Entry 5MX5 (X-ray diffraction, 2.90 A resolution); this record covers chains F and G of the 7 polymer chains in the assembly.

Chain F:
Name: Proteasome activator complex subunit 2
Source organism: Mus musculus
UniProt: P97372 (PSME2_MOUSE); the construct lacks a stretch of the UniProt sequence and is renumbered around it, so the offset changes along the chain: 1-3 = UniProt 1-3; 4-69 = UniProt 7-72; 83-249 = UniProt 73-239
Amino-acid sequence (239 residues; each row starts with the number of its first residue; note: 13 numbers in that range are skipped by the numbering (no residue carries them; nothing is unmodelled there); a row labelled like 3A-3C holds insertion residues (3A, then the next letters in order)):
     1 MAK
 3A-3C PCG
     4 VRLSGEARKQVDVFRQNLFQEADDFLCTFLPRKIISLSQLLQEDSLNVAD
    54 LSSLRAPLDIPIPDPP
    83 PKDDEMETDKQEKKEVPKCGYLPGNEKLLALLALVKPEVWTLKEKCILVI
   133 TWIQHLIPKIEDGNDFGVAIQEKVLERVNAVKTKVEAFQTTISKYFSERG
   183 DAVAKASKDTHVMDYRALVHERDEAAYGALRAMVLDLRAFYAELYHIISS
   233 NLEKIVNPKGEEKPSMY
Disordered / not traced: 1-2, 83-98, 245-249
Swiss-Prot annotation at these positions:
  - modified residue: Ala-2 (N-acetylalanine), Ser-7 (Phosphoserine)

Chain G:
Name: Proteasome activator complex subunit 1
Source organism: Mus musculus
UniProt: P97371 (PSME1_MOUSE); residues 1-249 here = UniProt positions 1-249
Amino-acid sequence (249 residues; row label = number of the first residue in the row):
     1 MATLRVHPEAQAKVDVFREDLCSKTENLLGSYFPKKISELDAFLKEPALN
    51 EANLSNLKAPLDIPVPDPVKEKEKEERKKQQEKEEKEEKKKGDEDDKGPP
   101 CGPVNCNEKIVVLLQRLKPEIKDVTEQLNLVTTWLQLQIPRIEDGNNFGV
   151 AVQEKVFELMTNLHTKLEGFHTQISKYFSERGDAVAKAAKQPHVGDYRQL
   201 VHELDEAEYQEIRLMVMEIRNAYAVLYDIILKNFEKLKKPRGETKGMIY
Disordered / not traced: 1-2, 67-98, 243-249

How chain F and chain G interact:
Residue-residue contacts - 70 pairs, chain F then chain G:
  Asp-26(F) / Leu-4(G)
  Cys-30(F) / His-7(G)
  Cys-30(F) / Ala-10(G)
  Pro-34(F) / Ala-10(G)  hydrophobic
  Pro-34(F) / Lys-13(G)
  Ile-37(F) / Val-14(G)  hydrophobic
  Ile-65(F) / Pro-103(G)  hydrophobic
  Pro-66(F) / Pro-103(G)
  Trp-134(F) / Leu-4(G)  hydrophobic
  Phe-148(F) / Glu-143(G)
  Phe-148(F) / Asp-144(G)
  Ile-152(F) / Ile-142(G)  hydrophobic
  Lys-155(F) / Ile-142(G)
  Arg-159(F) / Gln-136(G)
  Lys-187(F) / Asp-183(G)  salt bridge
  Lys-190(F) / Lys-190(G)
  Asp-191(F) / Lys-190(G)  salt bridge
  His-193(F) / Cys-101(G)
  His-193(F) / Gly-102(G)
  His-193(F) / Pro-103(G)
  His-193(F) / Val-104(G)  hydrogen bond (backbone-backbone)
  His-193(F) / Ala-189(G)
  Val-194(F) / Gly-182(G)
  Val-194(F) / Ala-186(G)  hydrophobic
  Met-195(F) / Val-104(G)  hydrogen bond (backbone-backbone)
  Met-195(F) / Asn-105(G)
  Met-195(F) / Cys-106(G)
  Asp-196(F) / Cys-106(G)  hydrogen bond
  Asp-196(F) / Phe-178(G)
  Asp-196(F) / Arg-181(G)  salt bridge
  Asp-196(F) / Gly-182(G)
  Asp-196(F) / Val-185(G)
  Tyr-197(F) / Gly-182(G)  hydrogen bond (side chain-backbone)
  Tyr-197(F) / Asp-183(G)  hydrogen bond
  Tyr-197(F) / Ala-186(G)
  Ala-199(F) / Phe-178(G)  hydrophobic
  Leu-200(F) / Ser-175(G)
  Glu-203(F) / Lys-118(G)  salt bridge
  Glu-203(F) / Ile-174(G)
  Glu-203(F) / Ser-175(G)
  Glu-206(F) / Lys-118(G)  salt bridge
  Ala-207(F) / His-171(G)
  Arg-213(F) / Lys-122(G)
  Arg-213(F) / Glu-126(G)  salt bridge
  Leu-217(F) / Glu-126(G)
  Leu-217(F) / Asn-129(G)
  Asp-218(F) / Asn-129(G)  hydrogen bond
  Arg-220(F) / Phe-17(G)
  Ala-221(F) / Thr-133(G)
  Ala-224(F) / Phe-17(G)  hydrophobic
  Ala-224(F) / Leu-137(G)
  Glu-225(F) / Thr-133(G)
  Glu-225(F) / Gln-136(G)  hydrogen bond
  Glu-225(F) / Leu-137(G)
  Tyr-227(F) / Val-6(G)
  Tyr-227(F) / His-7(G)
  Tyr-227(F) / Ala-10(G)
  Tyr-227(F) / Gln-11(G)  hydrogen bond
  Tyr-227(F) / Val-14(G)  hydrophobic
  His-228(F) / Arg-18(G)
  His-228(F) / Gln-136(G)
  His-228(F) / Leu-137(G)  hydrogen bond (side chain-backbone)
  His-228(F) / Ile-139(G)  hydrogen bond (side chain-backbone)
  Ser-232(F) / Arg-141(G)
  Asn-233(F) / Arg-141(G)
  Asn-233(F) / Ile-142(G)  hydrogen bond (side chain-backbone)
  Leu-234(F) / Leu-4(G)  hydrophobic
  Leu-234(F) / Arg-5(G)
  Leu-234(F) / Val-6(G)
  Val-238(F) / Leu-4(G)  hydrophobic
Other interface residues (no listed pair), chain F (47 interface residues in all): Leu-29, Leu-33, Leu-54, Asp-67, Pro-68, Pro-69, Val-156, Arg-204, Tyr-209, Ser-231
Other interface residues (no listed pair), chain G (43 interface residues in all): Thr-3, Pro-100, Gln-138, Ser-179

In short:
Chain F and chain G form an interface of 47 and 43 residues respectively, with 11 hydrogen bonds and 6 salt
bridges. Polar pairs include Lys-187(F)/Asp-183(G), Asp-191(F)/Lys-190(G) and Asp-196(F)/Arg-181(G).
Here chain F is Proteasome activator complex subunit 2 and chain G is Proteasome activator complex subunit 1,
both from Mus musculus. Entry 5MX5 (Mouse PA28alpha-beta) was determined by X-ray diffraction together with
5MSJ and 5MSK from the same study.
